6J1T - chain A; structure by X-ray diffraction, 1.78 A resolution.

== Chain A ==
Name: Lipase B
Organism: Pseudozyma antarctica
Notes: EC 3.1.1.3
UniProtKB: P41365 (LIPB_PSEA2); residues 1-317 here correspond to UniProt positions 26-342 (UniProt number = residue number + 25)
Chain sequence (321 residues; numbered -3 to 317; the number before each row is that of its first residue; numbers below 1 keep their minus sign (Gly-3 is residue -3)):
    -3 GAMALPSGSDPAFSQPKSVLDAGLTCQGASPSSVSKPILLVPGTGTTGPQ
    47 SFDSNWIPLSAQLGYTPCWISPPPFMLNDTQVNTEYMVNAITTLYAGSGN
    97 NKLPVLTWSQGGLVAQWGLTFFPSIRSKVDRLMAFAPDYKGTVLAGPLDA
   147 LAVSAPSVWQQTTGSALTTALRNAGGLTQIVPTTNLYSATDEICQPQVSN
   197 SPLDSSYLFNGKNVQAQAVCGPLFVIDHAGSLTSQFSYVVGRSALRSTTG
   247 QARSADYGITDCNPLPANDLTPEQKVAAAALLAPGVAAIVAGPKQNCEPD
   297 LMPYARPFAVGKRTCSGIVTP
Not modelled in the structure: -3 to -1
Cystine bridges: Cys22-Cys64, Cys216-Cys258, Cys293-Cys311
Sequence notes: expression tag (-3 to 0); engineered mutation Ala57 (Thr82 in P41365), Thr89 (Ala114 in P41365), Cys190 (Val215 in P41365), Gly281 (Ala306 in P41365), Val282 (Ala307 in P41365)
Small-molecule neighbours: B7U ((2S)-2-phenyl-N-[(1R)-1-phenylethyl]propanamide): Thr40, Asp134, Thr138, Val154, Gln157, Ile189, Leu278, Val282, Ile285

== Summary ==
Chain A binds compound B7U.
Chain A is Lipase B (Pseudozyma antarctica); the structure, Crystal structure of Candida Antarctica Lipase B
mutant SR with product analogue, was determined by X-ray diffraction (same publication as 6J1P, 6J1Q, 6J1R and
6J1S).
